PDB entry 4ARO | X-ray diffraction, 1.59 A resolution | chain A

Chain A:
Molecule: Histidine acid phosphatase
From: Hafnia alvei
Notes: EC 3.1.3.26
Reference sequence: G9Y2J2 (G9Y2J2_HAFAL); residues 1-413 here correspond to UniProt positions 34-446 (UniProt number = residue number + 33)
Sequence (413 residues; numbered 1 to 413; the number before each row is that of its first residue):
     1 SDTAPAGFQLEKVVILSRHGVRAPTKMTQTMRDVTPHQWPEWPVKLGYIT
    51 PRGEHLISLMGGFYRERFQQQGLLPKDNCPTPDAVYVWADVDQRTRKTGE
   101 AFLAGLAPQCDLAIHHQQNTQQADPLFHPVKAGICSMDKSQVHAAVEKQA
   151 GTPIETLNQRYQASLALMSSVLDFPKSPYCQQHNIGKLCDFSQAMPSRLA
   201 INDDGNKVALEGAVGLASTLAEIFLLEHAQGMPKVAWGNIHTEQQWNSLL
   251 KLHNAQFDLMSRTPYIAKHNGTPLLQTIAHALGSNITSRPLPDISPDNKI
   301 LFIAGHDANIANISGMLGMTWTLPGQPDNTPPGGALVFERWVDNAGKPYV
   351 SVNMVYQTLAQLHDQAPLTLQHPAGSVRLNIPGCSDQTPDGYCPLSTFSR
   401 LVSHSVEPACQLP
Not modelled in the structure: 1-3, 77-78, 184-187, 202-204
Differences from the reference sequence: engineered mutation Ala-308 (Thr341 in H9TUK5)
Disulfides: Cys-79/Cys-110, Cys-135/Cys-410, Cys-180/Cys-189, Cys-384/Cys-393
Bound ions: K+: Gln-230, Gly-231 (together with D-myo-inositol-hexasulphate)
Ligand contacts:
  - D-myo-inositol-hexasulphate (IHS), molecule 1: Arg-18, His-19, Arg-22, Thr-25, Lys-26, Asp-92, Arg-94, His-128, Thr-219, Glu-222, His-253, Phe-257, His-306, Asp-307, Ala-308
  - D-myo-inositol-hexasulphate (IHS), molecule 2: Pro-43, Thr-50, Pro-51, Arg-52, Gln-230, Gly-231, Met-232, Pro-233, Gln-365
From the paper describing this entry:
  - binding site for D-myo-inositol-hexasulphate: Arg-18, His-19, Arg-22, Thr-25, Lys-26, Lys-45, Arg-52, His-128, Thr-219, His-306, Asp-307, Lys-347
  - catalytic residues: His-19, Asp-307
  - K+ coordination: Gly-231
  - conformationally variable residues (order/disorder transition, side-chain flip): Lys-26, Asn-202 to Asp-204
  - specificity-determining residues: His-306
  - specificity-determining residues: His-128 (proposed by the authors, not directly observed)

Overview:
Chain A binds D-myo-inositol-hexasulphate. Gln-230 and Gly-231 coordinate K+. The paper reports catalytic
residues His-19 and Asp-307; a binding site for D-myo-inositol-hexasulphate at Arg-18, His-19 and Arg-22 among
others.
Chain A is Histidine acid phosphatase (Hafnia alvei); the structure, Hafnia Alvei phytase in complex with
myo-inositol hexakis sulphate, was determined by X-ray diffraction together with 4ARS, 4ARU and 4ARV from the
same study.
